9JOA - chains A and B; structure by X-ray diffraction, 1.50 A resolution.

Chain A (and B):
Protein: 1-deoxy-D-xylulose 5-phosphate reductoisomerase, apicoplastic
Source organism: Plasmodium falciparum HB3
Notes: chain B of this document is another copy of the same molecule, construct and numbering; everything in this record applies to it too
UniProt: O96693 (DXR_PLAFX); residues 1-488 here = UniProt positions 1-488
Chain sequence (488 residues; each row starts with the number of its first residue):
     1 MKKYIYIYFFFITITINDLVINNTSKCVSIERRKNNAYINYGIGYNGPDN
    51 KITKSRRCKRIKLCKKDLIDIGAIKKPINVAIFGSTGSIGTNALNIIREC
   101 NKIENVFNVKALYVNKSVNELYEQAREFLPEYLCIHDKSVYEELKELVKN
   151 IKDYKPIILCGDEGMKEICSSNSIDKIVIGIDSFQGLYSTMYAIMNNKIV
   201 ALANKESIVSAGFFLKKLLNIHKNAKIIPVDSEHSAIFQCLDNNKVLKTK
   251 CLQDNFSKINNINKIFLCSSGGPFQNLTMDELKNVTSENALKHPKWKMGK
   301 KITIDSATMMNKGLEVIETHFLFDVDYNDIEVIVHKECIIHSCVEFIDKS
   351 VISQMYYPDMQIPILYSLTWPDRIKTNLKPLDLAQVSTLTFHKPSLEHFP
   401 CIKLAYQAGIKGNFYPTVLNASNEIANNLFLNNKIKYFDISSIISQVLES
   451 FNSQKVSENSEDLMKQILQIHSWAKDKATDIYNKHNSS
Disordered / not traced: 1-75, 487-488

Interface between chain A and chain B:
Contacting residue pairs - 95 pairs, chain A then chain B:
  Gln239(A) with Ser350(B), hydrogen bond; Ile352(B)
  Asp242(A) with Leu241(B); Asp242(B); Asn243(B), hydrogen bond (side chain-backbone)
  Asn243(A) with Asp242(B), hydrogen bond (backbone-side chain); Asn244(B)
  Asn244(A) with Asn243(B); Asn244(B), hydrogen bond (side chain-backbone); Leu247(B)
  Lys245(A) with Pro371(B); Asp372(B), salt bridge
  Leu247(A) with Asn244(B)
  Asn261(A) with Arg373(B)
  Phe266(A) with Leu381(B); Leu383(B), hydrophobic
  Ile333(A) with Leu383(B), hydrophobic; Ala384(B)
  Glu345(A) with Pro380(B); Leu381(B)
  Phe346(A) with Arg373(B)
  Ile347(A) with Arg373(B); Ile374(B); Lys375(B); Thr376(B), hydrogen bond (backbone-backbone)
  Asp348(A) with Ile362(B); Arg373(B), salt bridge; Ile374(B), hydrogen bond (backbone-backbone); Thr376(B), hydrogen bond (backbone-side chain); Leu378(B)
  Lys349(A) with Tyr356(B); Ile362(B); Thr376(B), hydrogen bond (side chain-backbone); Leu378(B), hydrogen bond (side chain-backbone); Pro380(B)
  Ser350(A) with Gln239(B), hydrogen bond; Gln354(B), hydrogen bond; Ile362(B); Arg373(B)
  Val351(A) with Ser353(B); Gln354(B); Met355(B), hydrogen bond (backbone-backbone)
  Ile352(A) with Gln239(B); Ile352(B), hydrophobic; Ser353(B); Gln354(B)
  Ser353(A) with Val351(B); Ile352(B); Ser353(B), hydrogen bond; Met355(B)
  Gln354(A) with Ser350(B), hydrogen bond; Val351(B); Ile352(B)
  Met355(A) with Cys343(B), hydrophobic; Val351(B), hydrogen bond (backbone-backbone)
  Tyr356(A) with Lys349(B)
  Ile362(A) with Lys349(B); Ser350(B)
  Pro371(A) with Asp242(B)
  Asp372(A) with Lys245(B), salt bridge; Asn261(B), hydrogen bond
  Arg373(A) with Asn261(B); Phe346(B); Ile347(B); Asp348(B), salt bridge; Ser350(B)
  Ile374(A) with Ile347(B); Asp348(B), hydrogen bond (backbone-backbone)
  Lys375(A) with Ile347(B)
  Thr376(A) with Ile347(B), hydrogen bond (backbone-backbone); Asp348(B), hydrogen bond (side chain-backbone); Lys349(B), hydrogen bond (backbone-side chain)
  Leu378(A) with Asp348(B); Lys349(B), hydrogen bond (backbone-side chain)
  Pro380(A) with Glu345(B)
  Leu381(A) with Phe266(B)
  Leu383(A) with Phe266(B), hydrophobic; Phe391(B)
  Ala384(A) with Phe391(B); Lys393(B)
  Ser387(A) with Leu389(B); Thr390(B); Phe391(B), hydrogen bond (backbone-backbone)
  Thr388(A) with Thr388(B); Leu389(B)
  Leu389(A) with Ser387(B); Thr388(B); Leu389(B), hydrogen bond (backbone-backbone); Phe391(B), hydrophobic
  Thr390(A) with Ser387(B)
  Phe391(A) with Leu383(B); Ala384(B); Ser387(B), hydrogen bond (backbone-backbone); Leu389(B), hydrophobic
  Lys393(A) with Ala384(B)
Interface residues without a listed pair, chain A (46 interface residues in all): Leu241, Ile340, Cys343, Leu365, Asn377, Lys379, His392
Interface residues without a listed pair, chain B (47 interface residues in all): Cys240, Ile333, Ile340, Tyr366, Asn377, Lys379, His392

Overview:
The interface between chain A and chain B involves 46 residues on one side and 47 on the other, with 24
hydrogen bonds and 4 salt bridges. Polar pairs include Lys245(A)-Asp372(B), Asp348(A)-Arg373(B) and
Gln239(A)-Ser350(B).
Both chains are 1-deoxy-D-xylulose 5-phosphate reductoisomerase, apicoplastic (Plasmodium falciparum HB3).
Entry 9JOA (PfDXR - Mn2+ - MAMK89 ternary complex) was determined by X-ray diffraction together with 9JOB from
the same study.
